PDB entry 5T5C | X-ray diffraction, 1.85 A resolution | chains B and E of the 6 polymer chains in the assembly

== Chain B ==
Name: Nuclease EXOG, mitochondrial
Source organism: Homo sapiens
Notes: EC 3.1.30.-
Reference sequence: Q9Y2C4 (EXOG_HUMAN); residue numbers follow UniProt; this construct covers 59-368
Chain sequence (317 residues; each row starts with the number of its first residue):
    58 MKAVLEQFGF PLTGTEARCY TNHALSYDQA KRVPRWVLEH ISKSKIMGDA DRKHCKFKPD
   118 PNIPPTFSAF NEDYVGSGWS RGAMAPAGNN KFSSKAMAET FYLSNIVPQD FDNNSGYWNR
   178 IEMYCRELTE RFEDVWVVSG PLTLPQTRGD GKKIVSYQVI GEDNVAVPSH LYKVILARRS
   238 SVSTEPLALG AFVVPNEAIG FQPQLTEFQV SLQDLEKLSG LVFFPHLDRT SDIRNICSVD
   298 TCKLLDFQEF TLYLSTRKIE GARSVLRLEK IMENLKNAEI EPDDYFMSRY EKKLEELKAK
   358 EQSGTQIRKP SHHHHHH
Not modelled in the structure: 58-60, 357-374
Disulfide bonds: Cys294-Cys299
Construct notes: initiating methionine (58); engineered mutation Ala140 (His in Q9Y2C4); expression tag (369-374)
Ion coordination: Mg2+: Asn171 (shared with DT2(E), DG3(E) of chain E)
Swiss-Prot annotation at these positions:
  - binding site (a divalent metal cation): Asn171
  - natural variant: Gly277 (G277V: Abolishes catalytic activity)
  - mutagenesis: Ser137 (S137D: No effect on catalytic activity)
What the authors report for this chain:
  - mutagenesis - H140A: abolished catalytic activity
  - binding site for the 9-nt DNA strand: Arg320
  - binding site for the 9-nt DNA strand: Arg324, Lys327
  - binding site for the 9-nt DNA strand: Arg138, Lys148, Tyr310, Arg314
  - mutagenesis - R314A: decreased binding to the 9-nt DNA strand (chain E)
  - mutagenesis - R314A: increased catalytic activity with the 9-nt DNA strand (chain E)
  - mutagenesis - R314A: decreased binding to 5'-P-containing DNA
  - mutagenesis - R314A: increased catalytic activity on 5'-P-containing DNA

== Chain E ==
Molecule: 9-nt DNA strand
Sequence (9 nucleotides; each row starts with the number of its first residue):
     1 CTGACGTGC
Not modelled in the structure: 9
Ion coordination: Mg2+: DT2, DG3 (shared with Asn171(B) of chain B)

== Interface between chain B and chain E ==
Pairs across the interface (30; chain B residue first):
  Arg109(B) with DC1(E), phosphate contact; DT2(E), salt bridge to the phosphate; DG3(E), salt bridge to the phosphate
  Lys110(B) with DG3(E), hydrogen bond to the base; DA4(E), base contact
  Phe114(B) with DA4(E), phosphate contact
  Ser137(B) with DG3(E), phosphate contact; DA4(E), phosphate contact
  Arg138(B) with DG3(E), sugar contact; DA4(E), salt bridge to the phosphate
  Gly139(B) with DG3(E), phosphate contact
  Ala140(B) with DG3(E), hydrogen bond to the phosphate
  Pro143(B) with DT2(E), phosphate contact
  Ala144(B) with DT2(E), phosphate contact
  Gly145(B) with DC1(E), phosphate contact; DT2(E), hydrogen bond to the phosphate
  Lys148(B) with DC1(E), salt bridge to the phosphate
  Phe168(B) with DG3(E), sugar contact; DA4(E), sugar contact
  Asn171(B) with DT2(E), phosphate contact; DG3(E), hydrogen bond to the phosphate
  Ser172(B) with DT2(E), base contact
  Asn176(B) with DC1(E), hydrogen bond to the base; DT2(E), hydrogen bond to the sugar
  Glu179(B) with DT2(E), sugar contact
  Met180(B) with DC1(E), sugar contact
  Tyr310(B) with DC1(E), sugar contact
  Leu311(B) with DC1(E), base contact
  Arg314(B) with DC1(E), base contact
  Lys315(B) with DC1(E), base contact
Interface residues without a listed pair, chain B (22 interface residues in all): Arg183

== Summary ==
22 residues of chain B and 4 residues of chain E are in contact; the contacts include 6 hydrogen bonds and 4
salt bridges. Polar contacts include Lys110(B)-DG3(E), Asn176(B)-DC1(E) and Asn176(B)-DT2(E). From the paper:
a binding site for the 9-nt DNA strand at Arg320(B), Arg324(B) and Lys327(B) among others; H140A of chain B
abolishes catalytic activity.
Chain B is Nuclease EXOG, mitochondrial (Homo sapiens) and chain E is a 9-nt DNA strand; the structure, A
Novel domain in human EXOG converts apoptotic endonuclease to DNA-repair enzyme, was determined by X-ray
diffraction together with 5T40 and 5T4I from the same study.
